PDB entry 7X6L | electron microscopy, 3.70 A resolution | chains I and K of the 12 polymer chains in the assembly

[Chain I]
Molecule: Heavy chain of antibody 12 fab
From: Homo sapiens
Notes: antibody fragment or engineered binder
Sequence (229 residues; numbered 1 to 229; the number before each row is that of its first residue):
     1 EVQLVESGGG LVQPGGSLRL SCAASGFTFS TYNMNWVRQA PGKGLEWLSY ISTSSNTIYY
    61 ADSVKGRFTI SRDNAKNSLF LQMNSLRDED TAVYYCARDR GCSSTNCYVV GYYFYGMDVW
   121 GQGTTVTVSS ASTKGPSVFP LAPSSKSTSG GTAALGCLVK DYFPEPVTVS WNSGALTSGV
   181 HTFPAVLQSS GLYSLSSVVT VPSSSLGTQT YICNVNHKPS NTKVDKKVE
Disulfides: Cys-22/Cys-96, Cys-102/Cys-107, Cys-157/Cys-213

[Chain K]
Molecule: The light chain of the antibody 12 fab
From: Homo sapiens
Notes: antibody fragment or engineered binder
Sequence (214 residues; row label = number of the first residue in the row):
     1 DIQMTQSPSS VSASVGDRVT ITCRASQGIS SYLAWYQLKP GRAPKLLIYG ATRLQSGVPS
    61 RFSGSGSGTD FTLTISGLQP EDFATYHCQQ ADSFPLTFGQ GTRLEIKRTV AAPSVFIFPP
   121 SDEQLKSGTA SVVCLLNNFY PREAKVQWKV DNALQSGNSQ ESVTEQDSKD STYSLSSTLT
   181 LSKADYEKHK VYACEVTHQG LSSPVTKSFN RGEC
Disulfides: Cys-23/Cys-88, Cys-134/Cys-194

[Chain I / chain K interface]
Pairs across the interface - 60 pairs, chain I then chain K:
  Val-37(I) with Phe-98(K), hydrophobic
  Gln-39(I) with Leu-38(K)
  Leu-45(I) with Phe-98(K)
  Glu-46(I) with Phe-98(K)
  Trp-47(I) with Pro-95(K), hydrophobic; Leu-96(K); Phe-98(K)
  Arg-100(I) with Tyr-49(K); Gln-55(K), hydrogen bond
  Ser-103(I) with Tyr-49(K), hydrogen bond (backbone-side chain); Arg-53(K), hydrogen bond (backbone-side chain)
  Ser-104(I) with Tyr-49(K), hydrogen bond (backbone-side chain)
  Tyr-113(I) with Ala-91(K); Phe-94(K); Leu-96(K), hydrophobic
  Phe-114(I) with Ser-31(K); Tyr-32(K), hydrophobic; Ala-91(K)
  Tyr-115(I) with Ser-31(K); Leu-46(K); Tyr-49(K)
  Gly-116(I) with Ala-34(K); Tyr-36(K)
  Met-117(I) with Tyr-36(K), hydrogen bond (backbone-side chain); Leu-46(K); Gln-89(K)
  Asp-118(I) with Leu-46(K); Gln-55(K)
  Trp-120(I) with Tyr-36(K); Pro-44(K)
  Gly-121(I) with Ala-43(K)
  Phe-139(I) with Glu-123(K); Gln-124(K); Ser-127(K)
  Pro-140(I) with Ser-121(K), hydrogen bond (backbone-side chain); Glu-123(K)
  Leu-141(I) with Phe-118(K), hydrophobic
  Lys-146(I) with Ile-117(K)
  Ala-154(I) with Phe-116(K), hydrophobic; Phe-118(K)
  Leu-155(I) with Phe-118(K), hydrophobic
  Leu-158(I) with Ser-131(K); Val-133(K), hydrophobic
  His-181(I) with Ser-174(K), hydrogen bond
  Thr-182(I) with Thr-164(K)
  Phe-183(I) with Leu-135(K), hydrophobic; Ser-162(K); Thr-164(K); Ser-174(K); Leu-175(K); Ser-176(K)
  Pro-184(I) with Ser-162(K), hydrogen bond (backbone-side chain); Val-163(K)
  Val-186(I) with Gln-160(K); Glu-161(K); Ser-162(K)
  Leu-187(I) with Gln-160(K), hydrogen bond (backbone-side chain)
  Gln-188(I) with Gln-160(K), hydrogen bond
  Ser-196(I) with Ser-176(K)
  Val-198(I) with Leu-135(K), hydrophobic
Interface residues without a listed pair, chain I (38 interface residues in all): Asp-62, Cys-102, Thr-105, Ala-142, Thr-152, Gly-156
Interface residues without a listed pair, chain K (44 interface residues in all): Lys-45, Gly-50, Ser-56, Asp-92, Pro-119, Thr-172, Thr-180, Lys-207, Cys-214

[In short]
38 residues of chain I and 44 residues of chain K are in contact, with 10 hydrogen bonds. Among the polar
pairs are Arg-100(I)/Gln-55(K), Ser-103(I)/Tyr-49(K) and Ser-103(I)/Arg-53(K).
Here chain I is Heavy chain of antibody 12 fab and chain K is the light chain of the antibody 12 fab, both
from Homo sapiens. Entry 7X6L (Cryo-EM structure of H3 hemagglutinin from A/HongKong/01/1968 in complex with a
neutralizing antibody 28-12) was determined by electron microscopy.
